6T34 - chains A and K of the 38 polymer chains in the assembly; structure by electron microscopy, 5.20 A resolution (low resolution: residue-level contacts below are approximate; hydrogen-bond / salt-bridge calls are withheld).

[Chain A (and K)]
Name: Coat protein
Organism: Turnip mosaic virus (strain Japanese)
Notes: chain K of this document is another copy of the same molecule, construct and numbering; everything in this record applies to it too
Reference sequence: A0A1B1RVA3 (A0A1B1RVA3_TUMVJ); residues 66-272 here correspond to UniProt positions 80-286 (UniProt number = residue number + 14)
Chain sequence (207 residues; numbered 66 to 272; the number before each row is that of its first residue):
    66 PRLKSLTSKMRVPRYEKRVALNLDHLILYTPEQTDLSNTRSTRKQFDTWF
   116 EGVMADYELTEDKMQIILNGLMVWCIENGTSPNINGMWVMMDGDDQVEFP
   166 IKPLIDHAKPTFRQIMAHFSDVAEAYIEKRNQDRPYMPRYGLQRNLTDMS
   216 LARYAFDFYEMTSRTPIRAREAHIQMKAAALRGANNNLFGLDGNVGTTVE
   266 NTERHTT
Reported in the primary citation:
  - binding site for the 5-nt RNA strand: Arg204, Arg209

[Chain A / chain K interface]
Residue-residue contacts - 7 pairs, chain A then chain K:
  Pro66(A) with Lys128(K); Val162(K)
  Arg67(A) with Val162(K)
  Leu68(A) with Phe164(K)
  Ser73(A) with Glu123(K)
  Lys74(A) with Ala120(K); Glu123(K)
Interface residues without a listed pair, chain A (6 interface residues in all): Thr72
Interface residues without a listed pair, chain K (7 interface residues in all): Asp121, Ile132

[Overview]
Chain A and chain K form an interface of 6 and 7 residues respectively. From the paper: a binding site for the
5-nt RNA strand at Arg204(A) and Arg209(A).
Chain A and chain K are both Coat protein (Turnip mosaic virus (strain Japanese)); the structure, Atomic model
for Turnip mosaic virus (TuMV), was determined by electron microscopy.
